2EIB - chain A; structure by X-ray diffraction, 2.10 A resolution.

# Chain A
Name: Galactose oxidase
Organism: Gibberella zeae
Notes: EC 1.1.3.9
UniProt: Q01745 (GAOA_DACDE); residues 1-639 here correspond to UniProt positions 42-680 (UniProt number = residue number + 41)
Amino-acid sequence (639 residues; row label = number of the first residue in the row):
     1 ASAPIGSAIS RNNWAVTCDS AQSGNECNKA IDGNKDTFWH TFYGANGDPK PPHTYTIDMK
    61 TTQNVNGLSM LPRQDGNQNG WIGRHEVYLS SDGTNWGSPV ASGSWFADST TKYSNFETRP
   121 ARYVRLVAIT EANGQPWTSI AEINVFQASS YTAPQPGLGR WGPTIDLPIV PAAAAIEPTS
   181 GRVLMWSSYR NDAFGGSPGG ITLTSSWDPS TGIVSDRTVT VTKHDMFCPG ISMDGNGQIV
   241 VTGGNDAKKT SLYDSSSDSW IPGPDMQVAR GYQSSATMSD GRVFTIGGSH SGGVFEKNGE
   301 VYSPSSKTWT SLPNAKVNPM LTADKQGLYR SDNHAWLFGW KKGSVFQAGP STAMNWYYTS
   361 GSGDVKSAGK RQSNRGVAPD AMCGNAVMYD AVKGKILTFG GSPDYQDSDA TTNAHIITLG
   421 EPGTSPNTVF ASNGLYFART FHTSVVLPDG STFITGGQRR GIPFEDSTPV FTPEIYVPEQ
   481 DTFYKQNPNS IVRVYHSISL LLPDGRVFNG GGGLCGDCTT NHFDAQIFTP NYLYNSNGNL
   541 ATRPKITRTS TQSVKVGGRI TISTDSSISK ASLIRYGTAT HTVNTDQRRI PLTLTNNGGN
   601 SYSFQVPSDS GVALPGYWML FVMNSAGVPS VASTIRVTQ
Disulfide bonds: C18-C27, C515-C518
Sequence notes: engineered mutation H290 (Trp331 in Q01745)
Ion coordination: Na+: K29, D32, N34, T37, A141, E142; Cu ion: Y272, Y495, H496, H581 (together with acetate ion)
Reported in the primary citation:
  - binding site for acetate ion: H290
  - contacts within the chain: C228-Y272
  - Cu ion coordination: Y272, Y495
  - conformationally variable residues (side-chain flip): H290
  - mutagenesis - W290H (1000-fold): decreased catalytic activity
  - mutagenesis - W290H: unchanged binding to D-galactose
  - mutagenesis - W290H: abolished catalytic activity on 2MP
  - mutagenesis - W290H: decreased stability in response to tyrosyl radical
  - catalytic residues: Y495 (citing earlier work)

# Overview
The Na+ site is built by K29, D32, N34, T37, A141 and E142. Y272, Y495, H496 and H581 form the Cu ion site.
The paper reports the catalytic residue Y495; W290H reduces catalytic activity.
Chain A is Galactose oxidase (Gibberella zeae); the structure, Crystal Structure of Galactose Oxidase, W290H
mutant, was determined by X-ray diffraction, deposited together with 2EIC, 2EID and 2EIE.
